Entry 8CZO (electron microscopy, 4.30 A resolution (low resolution: residue-level contacts below are approximate; hydrogen-bond / salt-bridge calls are withheld)); this record covers chains A and B of the 44 polymer chains in the assembly.

[Chain A (and B)]
Molecule: B-cell lymphoma/leukemia 10
Organism: Homo sapiens
Notes: chain B of this document is another copy of the same molecule, construct and numbering; everything in this record applies to it too
UniProtKB: O95999 (BCL10_HUMAN); numbering as in UniProt (aligned over 10-115)
Chain sequence (106 residues; row label = number of the first residue in the row):
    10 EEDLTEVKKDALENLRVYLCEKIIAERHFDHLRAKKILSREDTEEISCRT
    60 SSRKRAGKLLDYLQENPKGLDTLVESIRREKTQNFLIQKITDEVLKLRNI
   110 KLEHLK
Swiss-Prot annotation at these positions:
  - cross-link (Glycyl lysine isopeptide (Lys-Gly)): K17 (interchain with G-Cter in ubiquitin), K31 (interchain with G-Cter in ubiquitin), K63 (interchain with G-Cter in ubiquitin)
What the authors report for this chain:
  - disease-associated variants - R58Q (Tm change 4.2 degC): increased stability

[Interface between chain A and chain B]
Contacting residue pairs - 5 pairs, chain A then chain B:
  R49(A) - I33(B)
  E50(A) - S60(B)
  E50(A) - R62(B)
  E53(A) - S61(B)
  C57(A) - T59(B)

[In short]
4 residues of chain A and 5 residues of chain B are in contact. From the paper: R58Q of chain A increases
stability.
Chain A and chain B are both B-cell lymphoma/leukemia 10 (Homo sapiens); the structure, Cryo-EM structure of
BCL10 CARD - MALT1 DD filament, was determined by electron microscopy (same publication as 8CZD).
